8VO0 - chains H and R of the 10 polymer chains in the assembly; structure by electron microscopy, 3.30 A resolution.

Chain H:
Molecule: 157-nt DNA strand
From: Homo sapiens
Sequence (157 nucleotides; row label = number of the first residue in the row):
     1 CAGGATGTAT ATATCTGAGA CGTGCCTGGA GACTAGGGAG TAATCCCCTT GGCGGTTTAA
    61 ACGCGGGGGA CAGCGCGTAC GTGCGTTTTA GCGGTGCTAG AGCTGTCTAC GACCAATTGA
   121 GCGGCCTGGG CACCGGGATT CTCCAGCCGC CGGCAGC

Chain R:
Molecule: Histone H2A
From: Xenopus laevis
UniProt: Q6AZJ8 (Q6AZJ8_XENLA); residues 12-118 here correspond to UniProt positions 13-119 (UniProt number = residue number + 1)
Amino-acid sequence (108 residues; numbered 12 to 119; the number before each row is that of its first residue):
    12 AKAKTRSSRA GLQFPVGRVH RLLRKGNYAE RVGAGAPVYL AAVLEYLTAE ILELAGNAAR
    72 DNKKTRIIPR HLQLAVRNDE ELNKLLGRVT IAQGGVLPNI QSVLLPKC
Sequence notes: expression tag (119)

Interface between chain H and chain R:
Pairs across the interface (8; chain H residue first):
  DA112(H) - Arg42(R)  hydrogen bond to the sugar
  DA112(H) - Val43(R)  sugar contact
  DA112(H) - Ala45(R)  phosphate contact
  DC113(H) - Arg35(R)  salt bridge to the phosphate
  DC131(H) - Thr76(R)  phosphate contact
  DC131(H) - Arg77(R)  hydrogen bond to the phosphate
  DA132(H) - Thr76(R)  phosphate contact
  DA132(H) - Arg77(R)  salt bridge to the phosphate
Other interface residues (no listed pair), chain H (5 interface residues in all): DG123
Other interface residues (no listed pair), chain R (10 interface residues in all): Arg29, Glu41, Gly44, Lys75

Summary:
Chain H and chain R form an interface of 5 and 10 residues respectively, with 2 hydrogen bonds and 2 salt
bridges. Polar contacts include DA112(H)-Arg42(R), DC131(H)-Arg77(R) and DC113(H)-Arg35(R).
Here chain H is a 157-nt DNA strand (Homo sapiens) and chain R is Histone H2A (Xenopus laevis). Entry 8VO0
(H3K36me3-modified nucleosome bound to PRC2_AJ1-450 with histone H3 tail disengaged) was determined by
electron microscopy, deposited together with 8VMI, 8VMJ, 8VML, 8VMN, 8VNV, 8VNZ and 8VOB.
